Entry 5FRP (X-ray diffraction, 2.90 A resolution); this record covers chains A and B of the 4 polymer chains in the assembly.

[Chain A (and B)]
Molecule: Sister chromatid cohesion protein PDS5
Source organism: Saccharomyces cerevisiae
Notes: chain B of this document is another copy of the same molecule, construct and numbering; everything in this record applies to it too
UniProt: Q04264 (PDS5_YEAST); residues 1-701 here = UniProt positions 1-701
Chain sequence (703 residues; each row starts with the number of its first residue; numbers below 1 keep their minus sign (Gly-1 is residue -1)):
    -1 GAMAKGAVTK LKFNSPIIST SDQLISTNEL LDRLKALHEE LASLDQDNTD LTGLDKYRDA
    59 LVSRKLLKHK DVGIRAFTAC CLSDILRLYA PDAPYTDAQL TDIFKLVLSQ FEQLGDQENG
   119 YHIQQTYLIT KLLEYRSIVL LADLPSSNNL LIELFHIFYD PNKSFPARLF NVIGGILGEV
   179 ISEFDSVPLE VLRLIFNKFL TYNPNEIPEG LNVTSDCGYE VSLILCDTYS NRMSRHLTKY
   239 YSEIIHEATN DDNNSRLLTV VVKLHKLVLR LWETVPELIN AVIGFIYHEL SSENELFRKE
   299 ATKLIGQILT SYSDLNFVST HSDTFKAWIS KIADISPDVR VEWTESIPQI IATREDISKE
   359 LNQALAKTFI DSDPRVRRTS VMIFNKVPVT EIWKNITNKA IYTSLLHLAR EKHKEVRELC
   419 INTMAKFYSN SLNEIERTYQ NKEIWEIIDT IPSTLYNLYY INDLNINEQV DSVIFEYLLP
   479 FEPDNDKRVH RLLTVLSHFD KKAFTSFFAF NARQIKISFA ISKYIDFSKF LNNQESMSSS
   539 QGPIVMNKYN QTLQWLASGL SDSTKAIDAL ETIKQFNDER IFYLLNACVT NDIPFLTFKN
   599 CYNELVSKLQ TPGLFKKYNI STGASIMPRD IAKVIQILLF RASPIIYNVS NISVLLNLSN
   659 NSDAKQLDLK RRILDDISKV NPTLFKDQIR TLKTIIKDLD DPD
Unresolved in the structure: -1 to 2, 611-622, 692-701 (chain B: -1 to 2, 529-541, 576-577, 610-627, 658-659, 698-701)
Differences from the reference sequence: expression tag (-1 to 0)
Reported in the primary citation:
  - mutagenesis - Y458A, Y458E: abolished growth

[Chain A / chain B interface]
Contacting residue pairs (65):
  Gln115(A) - Ile459(B)
  Pro159(A) - His411(B)
  Pro159(A) - Lys412(B)  hydrogen bond (backbone-backbone)
  Asn160(A) - Lys410(B)
  Asn160(A) - His411(B)
  Ser162(A) - Asp461(B)  hydrogen bond
  Ser162(A) - Asn463(B)
  Phe163(A) - Asn463(B)
  Ala165(A) - Ser559(B)  hydrogen bond (backbone-backbone)
  Ala165(A) - Asp560(B)
  Arg166(A) - Leu462(B)
  Arg166(A) - Ser556(B)  hydrogen bond (side chain-backbone)
  Arg166(A) - Leu558(B)  hydrogen bond (side chain-backbone)
  Arg166(A) - Ser559(B)  hydrogen bond (backbone-backbone)
  Arg166(A) - Ser561(B)
  Thr199(A) - Glu413(B)
  Ile205(A) - Leu417(B)  hydrophobic
  Glu207(A) - Asn420(B)
  Glu207(A) - Glu474(B)
  Gly208(A) - Glu474(B)  hydrogen bond (backbone-side chain)
  Leu209(A) - Ser470(B)
  Leu209(A) - Gln634(B)
  Leu209(A) - Ile635(B)  hydrophobic
  Leu209(A) - Phe638(B)  hydrophobic
  Val211(A) - Glu466(B)
  Thr212(A) - Glu416(B)
  Ser213(A) - Lys412(B)
  Asp214(A) - Lys412(B)  salt bridge
  Asn251(A) - Asn292(B)  hydrogen bond
  Asn252(A) - Asn252(B)
  Ser253(A) - Leu256(B)
  Ser253(A) - Leu294(B)
  Ser253(A) - Phe295(B)
  Arg254(A) - Glu293(B)  salt bridge
  Leu256(A) - Ser253(B)
  Leu256(A) - Thr257(B)
  Thr257(A) - Leu256(B)
  Asn292(A) - Asn251(B)  hydrogen bond
  Glu293(A) - Arg254(B)  salt bridge
  Leu294(A) - Asn251(B)
  Leu294(A) - Ser253(B)
  Leu294(A) - Arg254(B)
  Phe295(A) - Ser253(B)
  Lys410(A) - Asn160(B)
  His411(A) - Pro159(B)
  His411(A) - Asn160(B)
  Lys412(A) - Pro159(B)  hydrogen bond (backbone-backbone)
  Lys412(A) - Ser213(B)
  Lys412(A) - Asp214(B)  salt bridge
  Glu413(A) - Thr199(B)
  Glu416(A) - Thr212(B)
  Leu417(A) - Glu207(B)
  Asn420(A) - Glu207(B)  hydrogen bond (side chain-backbone)
  Ile459(A) - Gln115(B)  hydrogen bond (backbone-side chain)
  Asp461(A) - Ser162(B)
  Glu466(A) - Val211(B)
  Ser470(A) - Leu209(B)
  Glu474(A) - Gly208(B)
  Glu474(A) - Leu209(B)
  Tyr475(A) - Glu207(B)  hydrogen bond (side chain-backbone)
  Asp560(A) - Ala165(B)
  Lys631(A) - Asn210(B)
  Gln634(A) - Leu209(B)
  Ile635(A) - Leu209(B)  hydrophobic
  Phe638(A) - Leu209(B)  hydrophobic
Other interface residues (no listed pair), chain A (54 interface residues in all): Pro164, Pro206, Cys215, Leu255, Arg415, Asn460, Gln467, Ser559, Ser561, Thr562
Other interface residues (no listed pair), chain B (57 interface residues in all): Pro164, Arg166, Tyr200, Glu204, Ile205, Leu255, Lys424, Gln467, Tyr475, Ala555, Lys631

[Overview]
Chain A and chain B form an interface of 54 and 57 residues respectively; the contacts include 13 hydrogen
bonds and 4 salt bridges. Among the polar pairs are Asp214(A)-Lys412(B), Arg254(A)-Glu293(B) and
Ser162(A)-Asp461(B). The paper reports that Y458A and Y458E of chain A abolish growth.
Chain A and chain B are both Sister chromatid cohesion protein PDS5 (Saccharomyces cerevisiae); the structure,
Structure of the Pds5-Scc1 complex and implications for cohesin function, was determined by X-ray diffraction
(same publication as 5FRR and 5FRS).
